6T46 - chains A and C of the 4 polymer chains in the assembly; structure by X-ray diffraction, 2.45 A resolution.

# Chain A (and C)
Name: Response regulator aspartate phosphatase
Organism: Bacillus subtilis subsp. natto
Notes: chain C of this document is another copy of the same molecule, construct and numbering; everything in this record applies to it too
Reference sequence: E9RIY6 (E9RIY6_BACNA); residue numbers follow UniProt; this construct covers 1-368
Chain sequence (376 residues; numbered 1 to 376; the number before each row is that of its first residue):
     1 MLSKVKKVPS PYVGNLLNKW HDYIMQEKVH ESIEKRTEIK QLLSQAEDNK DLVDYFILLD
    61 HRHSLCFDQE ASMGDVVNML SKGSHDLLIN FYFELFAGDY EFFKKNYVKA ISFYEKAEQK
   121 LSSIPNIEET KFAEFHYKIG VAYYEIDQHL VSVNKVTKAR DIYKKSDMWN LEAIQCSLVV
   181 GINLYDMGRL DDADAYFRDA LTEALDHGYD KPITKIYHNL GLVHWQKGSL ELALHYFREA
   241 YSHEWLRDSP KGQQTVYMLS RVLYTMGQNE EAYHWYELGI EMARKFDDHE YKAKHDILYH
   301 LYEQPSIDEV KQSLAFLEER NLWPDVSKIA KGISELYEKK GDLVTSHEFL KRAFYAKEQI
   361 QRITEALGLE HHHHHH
Unresolved in the structure: 1-8, 368-376 (chain C: 1-5, 369-376)
Construct notes: expression tag (369-376)
From the paper describing this entry:
  - self-association interface (contacts with another copy of this molecule); pairs are residue here / residue on that copy: Leu121-Leu80 (hydrophobic contact), Ile127-Leu80 (hydrophobic contact)

# Chain A / chain C interface
Contacting residue pairs (60; chain A residue first):
  Glu115(A) - Asn154(C)  hydrogen bond
  Glu115(A) - Lys158(C)  salt bridge
  Tyr143(A) - Val151(C)  hydrophobic
  Tyr143(A) - Asn154(C)  hydrogen bond
  Gln148(A) - Gln148(C)  hydrogen bond (side chain-backbone)
  Gln148(A) - His149(C)
  Gln148(A) - Leu150(C)  hydrogen bond (side chain-backbone)
  Gln148(A) - Val151(C)
  His149(A) - Gln148(C)
  His149(A) - Gln361(C)
  Leu150(A) - Val108(C)  hydrophobic
  Leu150(A) - Ile146(C)  hydrophobic
  Leu150(A) - Gln148(C)  hydrogen bond (backbone-side chain)
  Leu150(A) - Ile363(C)  hydrophobic
  Val151(A) - Tyr143(C)
  Val151(A) - Gln148(C)
  Val151(A) - Val151(C)  hydrophobic
  Lys158(A) - Glu115(C)  salt bridge
  Met187(A) - Gln361(C)
  Met187(A) - Arg362(C)
  Gly188(A) - Arg362(C)
  Arg189(A) - Arg362(C)  hydrogen bond (side chain-backbone)
  Arg189(A) - Ile363(C)  hydrogen bond (side chain-backbone)
  Arg189(A) - Glu365(C)  hydrogen bond (side chain-backbone)
  Arg189(A) - Leu367(C)
  Lys331(A) - Phe354(C)
  Glu338(A) - His347(C)  salt bridge
  Glu338(A) - Lys351(C)  salt bridge
  Ser346(A) - His347(C)
  His347(A) - Glu338(C)  salt bridge
  His347(A) - Leu343(C)
  His347(A) - Ser346(C)  hydrogen bond
  His347(A) - His347(C)  hydrogen bond
  His347(A) - Leu350(C)
  Leu350(A) - His347(C)
  Leu350(A) - Leu350(C)  hydrophobic
  Leu350(A) - Lys351(C)
  Lys351(A) - Glu338(C)  salt bridge
  Lys351(A) - Leu350(C)
  Ala353(A) - Phe354(C)  hydrophobic
  Phe354(A) - Lys331(C)
  Phe354(A) - Ala353(C)  hydrophobic
  Phe354(A) - Phe354(C)
  Phe354(A) - Lys357(C)
  Lys357(A) - Phe354(C)
  Lys357(A) - Gln361(C)
  Ile360(A) - Gln361(C)
  Gln361(A) - Asp147(C)  hydrogen bond (side chain-backbone)
  Gln361(A) - Gln148(C)
  Gln361(A) - His149(C)
  Gln361(A) - Leu150(C)
  Gln361(A) - Met187(C)
  Arg362(A) - Met187(C)
  Arg362(A) - Gly188(C)
  Arg362(A) - Arg189(C)  hydrogen bond (backbone-side chain)
  Ile363(A) - Arg189(C)
  Glu365(A) - Arg189(C)  hydrogen bond (backbone-side chain)
  Ala366(A) - Arg189(C)  hydrogen bond (backbone-side chain)
  Leu367(A) - Leu150(C)  hydrophobic
  Leu367(A) - Met187(C)  hydrophobic
Also at the interface, not in a pair above, chain A (36 interface residues in all): Val108, Ile146, Asp147, Leu184, Ser327, Ser334, Leu343, Val344, Glu358, Thr364
Also at the interface, not in a pair above, chain C (33 interface residues in all): Val153, Ser327, Ser334, Glu358

# In short
The interface between chain A and chain C involves 36 residues on one side and 33 on the other; the contacts
include 14 hydrogen bonds and 6 salt bridges. Among the polar pairs are Glu115(A)-Lys158(C),
Glu338(A)-His347(C) and Glu338(A)-Lys351(C). From the paper: a self-association interface involving Leu121(A)
and Ile127(A).
Chain A and chain C are both Response regulator aspartate phosphatase (Bacillus subtilis subsp. natto); the
structure, Structure of the Rap conjugation gene regulator of the plasmid pLS20 in complex with the Phr* ...,
was determined by X-ray diffraction together with 6T3H from the same study.
